7YYH - chains A and J of the 23 polymer chains in the assembly; structure by electron microscopy, 8.90 A resolution (very low resolution: no residue pairs are listed; an interface is given only as per-side residue counts).

== Chain A ==
Name: Histone H3-like centromeric protein A
Organism: Homo sapiens
UniProtKB: P49450 (CENPA_HUMAN); residues 1-140 here = UniProt positions 1-140
Sequence (140 residues; numbered 1 to 140; the number before each row is that of its first residue):
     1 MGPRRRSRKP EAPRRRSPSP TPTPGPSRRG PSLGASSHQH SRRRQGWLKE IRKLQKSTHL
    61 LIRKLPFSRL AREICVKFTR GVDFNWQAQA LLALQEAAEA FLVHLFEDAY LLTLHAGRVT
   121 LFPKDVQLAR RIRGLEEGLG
Disordered / not traced: 1-40, 140
UniProt features mapped onto this chain:
  - region: Gln39 to Leu54 (Important for flexibility of DNA ends that protrude from nucleosomes)
  - modified residue: Gly2 (N,N,N-trimethylglycine), Ser7 (Phosphoserine), Ser17 (Phosphoserine), Ser19 (Phosphoserine), Ser27 (Phosphoserine), Ser68 (Phosphoserine)
  - mutagenesis: Ser7 (S7A: Induces a delay at the terminal stage of cytokinesis and chromosome misalignment during mitosis due to a defect in kinetochore attachment to microtubules), Ser17 (S17A: Impaired mitotic chromosome congression and chromosome segregation; when associated with A-19), Ser19 (S19A: Impaired mitotic chromosome congression and chromosome segregation; when associated with A-17), Ser68 (S68A: No effect on interaction with HJURP. Impairs localization at centromeres; S68E/Q: Impairs interaction with HJURP, association with chromatin and localization at centromeres), Arg80 to Gly81 (Impairs retention at centromeres, but not targeting to centromeres), His104 (H104G: Reduces location at centromeres. Abolishes location at centromeres; when associated with C-112), Leu112 (L112C: No effect on location at centromeres. Abolishes location at centromeres; when associated with G-104)

== Chain J ==
Molecule: 171-nt DNA strand
Sequence (171 nucleotides; numbered 3 to 173; the number before each row is that of its first residue):
     3 AATCTGCAAG TGGATATTTG GACCGCTTTG AGGCCTTCGT TGGAAACGGG AATATCTTCA
    63 CATAAAAACT AAACAGAAGC ATTCTCAGAA ACTTCTTTGT GATGATTGCA TTCAACTCAC
   123 AGAGTTGAAC ATTCCTTTTG ATAGAGCAGT TTTGAAACAC TCTTTTTGTA G
Disordered / not traced: 3-19, 173

== How chain A and chain J interact ==
At this resolution (9 A) residue pairs are not listed: 13 residues of chain A and 7 of chain J lie at the interface.

== Overview ==
13 residues of chain A and 7 residues of chain J are in contact. From UniProt: 8 mutagenesis sites on chain A.
Here chain A is Histone H3-like centromeric protein A (Homo sapiens) and chain J is a 171-nt DNA strand. Entry
7YYH (Structure of the human CCANdeltaT CENP-A alpha-satellite complex) was determined by electron microscopy,
deposited together with 7PB4, 7PB8, 7PII, 7PKN, 7R5R, 7R5S, 7R5V and 7YWX.
